Entry 7N91 (X-ray diffraction, 3.00 A resolution); this record covers chain A.

Chain A:
Name: Ribosomal protein S6 kinase beta-1
Source organism: Homo sapiens
Notes: EC 2.7.11.1; fragment: catalytic domain (81-421) digest
UniProtKB: P23443 (KS6B1_HUMAN); residue numbers follow UniProt; this construct covers 82-421
Chain sequence (340 residues; numbered 82 to 421; the number before each row is that of its first residue):
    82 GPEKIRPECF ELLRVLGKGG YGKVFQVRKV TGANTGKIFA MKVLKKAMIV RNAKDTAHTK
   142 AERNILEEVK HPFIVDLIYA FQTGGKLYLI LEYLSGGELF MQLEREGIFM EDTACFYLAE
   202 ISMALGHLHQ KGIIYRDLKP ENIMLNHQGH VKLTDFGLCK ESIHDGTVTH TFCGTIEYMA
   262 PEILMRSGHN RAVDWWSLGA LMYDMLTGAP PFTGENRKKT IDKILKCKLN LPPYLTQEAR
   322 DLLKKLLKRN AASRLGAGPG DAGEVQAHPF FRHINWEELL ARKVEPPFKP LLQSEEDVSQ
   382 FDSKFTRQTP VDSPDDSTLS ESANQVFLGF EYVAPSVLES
Not modelled in the structure: 82-84, 112-114, 240-254, 396-404, 419-421
Modified / non-standard residues: Thr390 (phosphothreonine; TPO); Ser394 (phosphoserine; SEP)
Sequence notes: engineered mutation Glu412 (Thr in P23443)
Small-molecule neighbours: 1RJ (4-{[(1S)-1-(3-fluorophenyl)-2-(methylamino)ethyl]amino}quinazoline-8-carboxamide): Leu97, Gly98, Lys99, Gly100, Gly103, Lys104, Val105, Ala121, Lys123, Val156, Leu172, Glu173, Tyr174, Leu175, Glu179, Glu222, Asn223, Met225, Thr235, Asp236, Phe382
Curated features (UniProtKB/Swiss-Prot):
  - active site: Asp218 (Proton acceptor)
  - binding site (ATP): Leu97 to Val105, Lys123
  - modified residue: Thr252 (Phosphothreonine), Ser394 (Phosphoserine)
  - natural variant: Gly289 (G289E: In a colorectal cancer sample)
  - mutagenesis: Lys167 (K167N: Greatly reduces activity. Greatly reduces phosphorylation at T-412 and moderately reduces phosphorylation at T-252), Ser394 (S394A: Loss of activity. Loss of phosphorylation at T-412)

Overview:
Ligands of chain A: compound 1RJ. UniProt lists active-site residue Asp218, 10 ATP-binding residues and 2
mutagenesis sites.
Chain A is Ribosomal protein S6 kinase beta-1 (Homo sapiens); the structure, P70 S6K1 in complex with
msc2317067a-1, was determined by X-ray diffraction together with 7N93 from the same study.
